2ZME - chains A and B of the 4 polymer chains in the assembly; structure by X-ray diffraction, 2.90 A resolution.

Chain A:
Molecule: Vacuolar-sorting protein SNF8
Organism: Homo sapiens
UniProtKB: Q96H20 (SNF8_HUMAN); numbering as in UniProt (aligned over 1-258)
Chain sequence (258 residues; numbered 1 to 258; the number before each row is that of its first residue):
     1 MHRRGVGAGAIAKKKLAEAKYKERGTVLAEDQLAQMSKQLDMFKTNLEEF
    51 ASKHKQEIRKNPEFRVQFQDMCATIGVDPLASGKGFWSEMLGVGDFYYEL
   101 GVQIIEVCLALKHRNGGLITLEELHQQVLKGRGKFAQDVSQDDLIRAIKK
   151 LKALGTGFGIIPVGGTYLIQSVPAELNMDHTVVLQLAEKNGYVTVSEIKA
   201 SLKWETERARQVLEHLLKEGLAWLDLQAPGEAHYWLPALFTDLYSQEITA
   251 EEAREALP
Unresolved in the structure: 1-33, 251-258
Curated features (UniProtKB/Swiss-Prot):
  - modified residue: Arg4 (Omega-N-methylarginine)
  - natural variant: Pro79 (P79L: In DEE115 and NEDOA), Val102 (V102I: In NEDOA), Tyr167 to Pro258 (deletion: In DEE115), Gly191 (G191D: In DEE115), Arg208 (R208L: In DEE115)

Chain B:
Molecule: Vacuolar protein-sorting-associated protein 36
Organism: Homo sapiens
UniProtKB: Q86VN1 (VPS36_HUMAN); numbering as in UniProt (aligned over 149-386)
Chain sequence (238 residues; each row starts with the number of its first residue):
   149 GRIRAVGIVGIERKLEEKRKETDKNISEAFEDLSKLMIKAKEMVELSKSI
   199 ANKIKDKQGDITEDETIRFKSYLLSMGIANPVTRETYGSGTQYHMQLAKQ
   249 LAGILQVPLEERGGIMSLTEVYCLVNRARGMELLSPEDLVNACKMLEALK
   299 LPLRLRVFDSGVMVIELQSHKEEEMVASALETVSEKGSLTSEEFAKLVGM
   349 SVLLAKERLLLAEKMGHLCRDDSVEGLRFYPNLFMTQS
Unresolved in the structure: 149-171
What the authors report for this chain:
  - conformationally variable residues (order/disorder transition): Ile202 to Glu211

Chain A / chain B interface:
Pairs across the interface (84; chain A residue first):
  Ala34(A) - Arg216(B)
  Met36(A) - Met191(B)
  Met36(A) - Leu194(B)
  Met36(A) - Tyr220(B)
  Gln39(A) - Met191(B)  hydrogen bond
  Leu40(A) - Met191(B)
  Leu40(A) - Tyr220(B)  hydrophobic
  Leu40(A) - Met224(B)  hydrophobic
  Phe43(A) - Leu184(B)
  Phe43(A) - Lys187(B)
  Phe43(A) - Ala188(B)  hydrophobic
  Phe43(A) - Met224(B)  hydrophobic
  Asn46(A) - Lys187(B)
  Leu47(A) - Leu184(B)  hydrophobic
  Phe50(A) - Asp180(B)
  Phe50(A) - Leu181(B)  hydrophobic
  Phe50(A) - Leu184(B)  hydrophobic
  Lys53(A) - Asn173(B)  hydrogen bond
  His54(A) - Ala177(B)
  His54(A) - Asp180(B)
  Glu57(A) - Asn173(B)
  Phe64(A) - Leu181(B)  hydrophobic
  Gln67(A) - Phe178(B)
  Ile75(A) - Met185(B)
  Ile75(A) - Val192(B)  hydrophobic
  Gly76(A) - Gly225(B)
  Gly76(A) - Ile226(B)
  Val77(A) - Val192(B)  hydrophobic
  Val77(A) - Met224(B)
  Val77(A) - Gly225(B)
  Val77(A) - Ile226(B)  hydrophobic
  Asp78(A) - Gly225(B)  hydrogen bond (backbone-backbone)
  Leu80(A) - Ser283(B)
  Ala81(A) - Ser283(B)  hydrogen bond (backbone-side chain)
  Ala81(A) - Glu285(B)
  Ala81(A) - Asp286(B)
  Ser82(A) - Leu222(B)
  Ser82(A) - Ser283(B)
  Ser82(A) - Asp286(B)  hydrogen bond
  Gly83(A) - Asp286(B)  hydrogen bond (backbone-side chain)
  Lys84(A) - Leu222(B)
  Lys84(A) - Tyr241(B)
  Gly85(A) - Leu222(B)
  Gly85(A) - Ser223(B)
  Phe86(A) - Ser223(B)  hydrogen bond (backbone-backbone)
  Phe86(A) - Met224(B)  hydrophobic
  Trp87(A) - Met185(B)
  Trp87(A) - Met224(B)
  Trp87(A) - Gly225(B)
  Asp95(A) - Met279(B)
  Asp95(A) - Glu280(B)  hydrogen bond (side chain-backbone)
  Asp95(A) - Leu281(B)  hydrogen bond (side chain-backbone)
  Tyr98(A) - Tyr270(B)  hydrogen bond (backbone-side chain)
  Tyr98(A) - Leu281(B)
  Tyr98(A) - Leu282(B)
  Tyr98(A) - Ser283(B)
  Tyr98(A) - Pro284(B)
  Glu99(A) - Arg275(B)  salt bridge
  Glu99(A) - Leu281(B)
  Val102(A) - Tyr270(B)  hydrophobic
  Val102(A) - Cys271(B)  hydrophobic
  Val102(A) - Arg275(B)
  Ile105(A) - Thr267(B)
  Ile105(A) - Cys271(B)  hydrophobic
  Glu106(A) - Arg275(B)  salt bridge
  Lys150(A) - Pro284(B)
  Lys150(A) - Glu285(B)  salt bridge
  Ala153(A) - Pro284(B)  hydrophobic
  Ala153(A) - Val288(B)
  Leu154(A) - Leu266(B)
  Leu154(A) - Thr267(B)
  Leu154(A) - Tyr270(B)  hydrophobic
  Leu154(A) - Pro284(B)  hydrophobic
  Leu154(A) - Met311(B)
  Gly155(A) - Gly309(B)
  Thr156(A) - Ser308(B)  hydrogen bond (side chain-backbone)
  Thr156(A) - Gly309(B)  hydrogen bond (backbone-backbone)
  Thr156(A) - Val310(B)
  Glu214(A) - Ser371(B)
  Glu214(A) - Val372(B)
  Leu217(A) - Val372(B)  hydrophobic
  Lys218(A) - Asp370(B)  salt bridge
  Lys218(A) - Ser371(B)
  Lys218(A) - Gly374(B)
Also at the interface, not in a pair above, chain A (47 interface residues in all): Gln35, Ser37, Phe68, Met71, Cys72, Gln103, Leu151, Pro173
Also at the interface, not in a pair above, chain B (51 interface residues in all): Glu176, Lys189, Glu190, Ile198, Asn274, Gly278, Leu287, Leu351, Leu375

In short:
47 residues of chain A and 51 residues of chain B are in contact, with 12 hydrogen bonds and 4 salt bridges.
Among the polar pairs are Glu99(A)-Arg275(B), Glu106(A)-Arg275(B) and Lys150(A)-Glu285(B). The paper reports
conformational variability at Ile202(B).
Chain A is Vacuolar-sorting protein SNF8 and chain B is Vacuolar protein-sorting-associated protein 36, both
from Homo sapiens; the structure, Integrated structural and functional model of the human ESCRT-II complex,
was determined by X-ray diffraction (same publication as 3CUQ).
